Entry 3UTA (X-ray diffraction, 2.07 A resolution); this record covers chains G and J of the 10 polymer chains in the assembly.

[Chain G]
Protein: Histone H2A
From: Xenopus laevis
Reference sequence: Q6AZJ8 (Q6AZJ8_XENLA); residues 1-129 here correspond to UniProt positions 2-130 (UniProt number = residue number + 1)
Amino-acid sequence (129 residues; numbered 1 to 129; the number before each row is that of its first residue):
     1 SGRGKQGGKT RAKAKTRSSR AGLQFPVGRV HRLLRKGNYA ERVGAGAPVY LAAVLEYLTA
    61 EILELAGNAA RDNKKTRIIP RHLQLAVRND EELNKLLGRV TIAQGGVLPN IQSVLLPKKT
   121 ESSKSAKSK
Unresolved in the structure: 1-13, 120-129

[Chain J]
Molecule: 145-nt DNA strand
Sequence (145 nucleotides; each row starts with the number of its first residue; numbers below 1 keep their minus sign (DA-72 is residue -72)):
   -72 ATCAATATCC ACCTGCAGAT ACTACCAAAA GTGTATTTGG AAACTGCTCC ATCAATTTAA
   -12 ATGTTCAGCT GATTCAGCTG AACATTTAAA TTGATGGAGC AGTTTCCAAA TACACTTTTG
    48 GTAGTATCTG CAGGTGGATA TTGAT
Metal / ion sites: Mn2+ site 1 near DG-55 (its only coordinating residue here); Mn2+ site 2 near DG7 (its only coordinating residue here); Mn2+ site 3 near DG26 (its only coordinating residue here); Mn2+ site 4 near DG47 (its only coordinating residue here); Mn2+ site 5 near DG60 (its only coordinating residue here); Mn2+ site 6 near DG63 (its only coordinating residue here)

[Interface between chain G and chain J]
Pairs across the interface - 13 pairs, chain G then chain J:
  Ala14(G) - DG-42(J)  phosphate contact
  Lys15(G) - DA-43(J)  phosphate contact
  Lys15(G) - DG-42(J)  hydrogen bond to the phosphate
  Thr16(G) - DA-43(J)  phosphate contact
  Arg17(G) - DA-43(J)  salt bridge to the phosphate
  Arg20(G) - DG-42(J)  salt bridge to the phosphate
  Gly28(G) - DA-44(J)  sugar contact
  Gly28(G) - DA-43(J)  phosphate contact
  Arg29(G) - DA-44(J)  phosphate contact
  Arg32(G) - DA-44(J)  salt bridge to the phosphate
  Arg42(G) - DT-36(J)  hydrogen bond to the sugar
  Arg42(G) - DT-35(J)  sugar contact
  Arg77(G) - DA-54(J)  sugar contact
Also at the interface, not in a pair above, chain G (11 interface residues in all): Ser18
Also at the interface, not in a pair above, chain J (9 interface residues in all): DG-55, DA-45, DT-37

[Summary]
Chain G and chain J form an interface of 11 and 9 residues respectively, with 2 hydrogen bonds and 3 salt
bridges. Polar contacts include Arg42(G)-DT-36(J), Lys15(G)-DG-42(J) and Arg17(G)-DA-43(J).
Chain G is Histone H2A (Xenopus laevis) and chain J is a 145-nt DNA strand; the structure, Crystal Structure
of Nucleosome Core Particle Assembled with an Alpha-Satellite Sequence Containing Two TTAAA elements
(NCP-TA2), was determined by X-ray diffraction, deposited together with 3UT9 and 3UTB.
